Entry 7U22 (X-ray diffraction, 3.87 A resolution); this record covers chains D and E of the 8 polymer chains in the assembly.

Chain D:
Name: DNA-directed RNA polymerase subunit beta'
Organism: Mycobacterium tuberculosis
Notes: EC 2.7.7.6
UniProt: A0A045J9E2 (A0A045J9E2_MYCTX); residues 1-1316 here = UniProt positions 1-1316
Amino-acid sequence (1316 residues; numbered 1 to 1316; the number before each row is that of its first residue):
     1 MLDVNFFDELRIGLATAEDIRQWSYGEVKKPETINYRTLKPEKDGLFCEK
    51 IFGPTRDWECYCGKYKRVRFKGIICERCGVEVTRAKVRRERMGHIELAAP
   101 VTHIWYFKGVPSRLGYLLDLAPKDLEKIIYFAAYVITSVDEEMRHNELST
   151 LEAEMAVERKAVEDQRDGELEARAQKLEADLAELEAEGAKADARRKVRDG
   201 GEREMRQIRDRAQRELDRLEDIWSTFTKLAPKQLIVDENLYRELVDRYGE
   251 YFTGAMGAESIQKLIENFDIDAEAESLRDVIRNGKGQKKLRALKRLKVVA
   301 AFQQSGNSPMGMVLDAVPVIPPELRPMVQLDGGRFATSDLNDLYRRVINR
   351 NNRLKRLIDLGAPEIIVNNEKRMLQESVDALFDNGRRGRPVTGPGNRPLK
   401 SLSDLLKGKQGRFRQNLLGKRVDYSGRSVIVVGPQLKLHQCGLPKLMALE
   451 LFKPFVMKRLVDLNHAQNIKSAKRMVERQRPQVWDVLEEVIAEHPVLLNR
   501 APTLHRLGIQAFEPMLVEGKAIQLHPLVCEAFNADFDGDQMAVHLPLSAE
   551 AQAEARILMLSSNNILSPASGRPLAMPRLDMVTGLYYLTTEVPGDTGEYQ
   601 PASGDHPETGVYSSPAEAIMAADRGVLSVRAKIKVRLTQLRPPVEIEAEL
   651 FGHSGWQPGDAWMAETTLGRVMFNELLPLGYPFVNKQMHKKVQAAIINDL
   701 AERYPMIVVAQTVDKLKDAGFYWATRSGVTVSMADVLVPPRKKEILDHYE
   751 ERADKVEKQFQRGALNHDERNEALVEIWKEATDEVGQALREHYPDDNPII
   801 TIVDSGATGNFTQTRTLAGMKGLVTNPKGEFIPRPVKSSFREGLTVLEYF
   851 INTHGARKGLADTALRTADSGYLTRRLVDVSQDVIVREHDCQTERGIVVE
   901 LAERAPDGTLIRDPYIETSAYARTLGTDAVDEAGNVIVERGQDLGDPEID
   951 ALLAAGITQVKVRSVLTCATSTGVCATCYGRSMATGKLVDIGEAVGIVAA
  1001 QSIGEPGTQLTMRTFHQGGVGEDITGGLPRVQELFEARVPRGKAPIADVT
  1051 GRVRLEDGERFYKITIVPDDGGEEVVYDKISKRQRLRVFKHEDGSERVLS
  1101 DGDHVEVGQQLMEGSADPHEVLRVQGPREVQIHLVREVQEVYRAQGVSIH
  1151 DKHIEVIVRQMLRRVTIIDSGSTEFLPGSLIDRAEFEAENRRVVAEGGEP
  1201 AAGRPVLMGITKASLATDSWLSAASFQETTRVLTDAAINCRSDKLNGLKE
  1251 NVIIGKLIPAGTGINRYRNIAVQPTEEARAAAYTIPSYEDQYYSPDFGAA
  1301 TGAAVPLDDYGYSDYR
Unresolved in the structure: 1-2, 1012-1025, 1282-1316
Metal / ion sites: Zn2+ site 1: C60, C62, C75, C78; Mg2+: D535, D537, D539; Zn2+ site 2: C891, C968, C975, C978

Chain E:
Name: DNA-directed RNA polymerase subunit omega
Organism: Mycobacterium tuberculosis
Notes: EC 2.7.7.6
UniProt: A0A045H2R3 (A0A045H2R3_MYCTX); residues 1-110 here = UniProt positions 1-110
Amino-acid sequence (110 residues; numbered 1 to 110; the number before each row is that of its first residue):
     1 MSISQSDASLAAVPAVDQFDPSSGASGGYDTPLGITNPPIDELLDRVSSK
    51 YALVIYAAKRARQINDYYNQLGEGILEYVGPLVEPGLQEKPLSIALREIH
   101 ADLLEHTEGE
Unresolved in the structure: 1-27, 109-110

How chain D and chain E interact:
Pairs across the interface (75; chain D residue first):
  K437(D) with L33(E)
  H439(D) with L33(E); I35(E); T36(E)
  Q440(D) with L33(E)
  R459(D) with Q88(E)
  E489(D) with Q88(E), hydrogen bond; K90(E), hydrogen bond (backbone-side chain)
  V490(D) with K90(E), hydrogen bond (backbone-side chain)
  A492(D) with K90(E)
  E493(D) with G34(E); I35(E); S93(E), hydrogen bond
  E513(D) with G34(E); I35(E), hydrogen bond (side chain-backbone)
  A549(D) with A58(E); L92(E)
  E550(D) with V54(E); I55(E); A58(E); R62(E), salt bridge
  Q552(D) with L92(E)
  A553(D) with V54(E), hydrophobic; L92(E)
  E554(D) with V54(E)
  R556(D) with I35(E), hydrogen bond (side chain-backbone); N37(E), hydrogen bond (side chain-backbone); L92(E); L96(E)
  I557(D) with I40(E), hydrophobic; K50(E); L53(E), hydrophobic; V54(E), hydrophobic
  L558(D) with K50(E)
  N563(D) with I40(E)
  P705(D) with D41(E)
  M706(D) with D41(E), hydrogen bond (backbone-side chain)
  I707(D) with P32(E), hydrophobic; T36(E); P39(E), hydrophobic; D41(E), hydrogen bond (backbone-side chain)
  Q711(D) with Y29(E); D30(E), hydrogen bond (side chain-backbone)
  K715(D) with D30(E), salt bridge
  D990(D) with S49(E); K50(E), hydrogen bond (side chain-backbone); Y51(E)
  E993(D) with Y51(E)
  G1261(D) with Y51(E)
  T1262(D) with Y51(E)
  R1266(D) with E108(E)
  Y1267(D) with S49(E), hydrogen bond; Y51(E), hydrophobic; I55(E)
  R1268(D) with I55(E); K59(E), hydrogen bond (backbone-side chain)
  N1269(D) with E108(E)
  I1270(D) with K59(E); T107(E)
  A1271(D) with E105(E); T107(E), hydrogen bond (backbone-side chain)
  V1272(D) with Y56(E), hydrophobic; Q63(E); E105(E)
  Q1273(D) with L104(E); E105(E), hydrogen bond (backbone-backbone)
  P1274(D) with L82(E), hydrophobic; L103(E); E105(E)
  T1275(D) with D102(E); L103(E); L104(E); E105(E)
  E1276(D) with E105(E)
  A1278(D) with L103(E)
Also at the interface, not in a pair above, chain D (44 interface residues in all): P495, S548, L560, V708, I991
Also at the interface, not in a pair above, chain E (40 interface residues in all): T31, A52, R60, A61, V79, H106

Summary:
44 residues of chain D face 40 of chain E across their interface; the contacts include 15 hydrogen bonds and 2
salt bridges. Polar pairs include E550(D)-R62(E), K715(D)-D30(E) and E489(D)-Q88(E). The Zn2+ site 1 is built
by C60(D), C62(D), C75(D) and C78(D).
Chain D is DNA-directed RNA polymerase subunit beta' and chain E is DNA-directed RNA polymerase subunit omega,
both from Mycobacterium tuberculosis; the structure, Mycobacterium tuberculosis RNA polymerase sigma A
holoenzyme open promoter complex containing UMN-7, was determined by X-ray diffraction.
